6X2I - chains D and M of the 60 polymer chains in the assembly; structure by electron microscopy, 2.87 A resolution.

== Chain D (and M) ==
Name: VP2
Notes: chain M of this document is another copy of the same molecule, construct and numbering; everything in this record applies to it too
UniProtKB: A0A1B0VEZ1 (A0A1B0VEZ1_9VIRU); numbering as in UniProt (aligned over 32-569)
Sequence (538 residues; row label = number of the first residue in the row):
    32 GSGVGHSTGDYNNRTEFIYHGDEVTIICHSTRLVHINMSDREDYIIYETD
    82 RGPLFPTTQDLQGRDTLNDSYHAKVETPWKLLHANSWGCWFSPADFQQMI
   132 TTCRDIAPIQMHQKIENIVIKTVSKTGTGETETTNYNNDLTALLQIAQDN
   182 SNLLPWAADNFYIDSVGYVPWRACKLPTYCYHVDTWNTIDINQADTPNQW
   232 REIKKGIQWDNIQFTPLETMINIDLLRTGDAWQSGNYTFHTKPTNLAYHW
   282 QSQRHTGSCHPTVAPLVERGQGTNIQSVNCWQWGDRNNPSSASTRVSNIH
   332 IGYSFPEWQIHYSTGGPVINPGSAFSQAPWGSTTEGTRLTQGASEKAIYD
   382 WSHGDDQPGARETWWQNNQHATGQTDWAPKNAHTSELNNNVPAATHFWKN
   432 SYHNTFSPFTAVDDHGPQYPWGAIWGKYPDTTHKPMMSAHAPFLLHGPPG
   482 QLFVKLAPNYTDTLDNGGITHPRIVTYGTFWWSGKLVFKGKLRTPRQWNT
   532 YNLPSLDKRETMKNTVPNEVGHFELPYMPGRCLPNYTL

== Chain D / chain M interface ==
Contacting residue pairs (66):
  Tyr-50(D) with Tyr-50(M); His-51(M); Gly-52(M), hydrogen bond (backbone-backbone); Leu-523(M), hydrophobic
  His-51(D) with Tyr-50(M); His-51(M)
  Gly-52(D) with Tyr-50(M), hydrogen bond (backbone-backbone)
  Ser-123(D) with Trp-529(M)
  Pro-124(D) with Trp-529(M); Thr-531(M)
  Ala-125(D) with Pro-526(M); Gln-528(M); Trp-529(M), hydrogen bond (backbone-backbone); Asn-530(M)
  Gln-128(D) with Thr-531(M); Tyr-532(M), hydrogen bond (side chain-backbone); Leu-534(M)
  Gln-129(D) with Pro-526(M)
  Thr-132(D) with Leu-534(M)
  Pro-201(D) with Trp-529(M)
  Pro-296(D) with Glu-550(M)
  Leu-297(D) with Val-551(M)
  Val-298(D) with Glu-550(M); Val-551(M)
  Glu-299(D) with Asn-549(M); Glu-550(M); Val-551(M)
  Arg-300(D) with Glu-550(M), hydrogen bond (backbone-side chain)
  Gly-301(D) with Glu-550(M)
  Leu-523(D) with Tyr-50(M), hydrophobic
  Pro-526(D) with Ala-125(M); Gln-129(M)
  Gln-528(D) with Ala-125(M)
  Trp-529(D) with Ser-123(M); Pro-124(M); Ala-125(M), hydrogen bond (backbone-backbone); Pro-201(M); Phe-554(M)
  Asn-530(D) with Ala-125(M); Met-543(M); Thr-546(M); Val-547(M)
  Thr-531(D) with Pro-124(M); Gln-128(M); Leu-537(M); Met-543(M)
  Tyr-532(D) with Gln-128(M), hydrogen bond (backbone-side chain)
  Leu-534(D) with Gln-128(M); Thr-132(M); Leu-534(M), hydrophobic; Pro-535(M)
  Pro-535(D) with Leu-534(M)
  Leu-537(D) with Thr-531(M)
  Met-543(D) with Asn-530(M); Thr-531(M)
  Thr-546(D) with Asn-530(M)
  Val-547(D) with Asn-530(M)
  Asn-549(D) with Glu-299(M), hydrogen bond
  Glu-550(D) with Val-298(M); Glu-299(M); Arg-300(M), hydrogen bond (side chain-backbone); Gly-301(M)
  Val-551(D) with Leu-297(M); Val-298(M); Glu-299(M)
  Phe-554(D) with Trp-529(M)
Also at the interface, not in a pair above, chain D (41 interface residues in all): Asp-126, Tyr-199, Trp-202, Arg-524, Thr-525, Asn-533, Leu-556, Met-559
Also at the interface, not in a pair above, chain M (41 interface residues in all): Asp-126, Tyr-199, Trp-202, Pro-296, Arg-524, Thr-525, Asn-533, Leu-556, Met-559

== Overview ==
Chain D and chain M each contribute 41 residues to their interface; the contacts include 9 hydrogen bonds.
Polar pairs include Gln-128(D)/Tyr-532(M), Arg-300(D)/Glu-550(M) and Asn-549(D)/Glu-299(M).
Both chains are VP2. Entry 6X2I (The Cutavirus (CuV) capsid structure) was determined by electron microscopy
together with 6X2K from the same study.
